Entry 4S2A (X-ray diffraction, 2.93 A resolution); this record covers chain A.

# Chain A
Protein: Phosphomethylpyrimidine synthase
Organism: Caulobacter crescentus CB15
Notes: EC 4.1.99.17
UniProtKB: Q9A6Q5 (THIC_CAUCR); residue numbers follow UniProt; this construct covers 1-612
Amino-acid sequence (614 residues; each row starts with the number of its first residue; numbers below 1 keep their minus sign (Gly-1 is residue -1)):
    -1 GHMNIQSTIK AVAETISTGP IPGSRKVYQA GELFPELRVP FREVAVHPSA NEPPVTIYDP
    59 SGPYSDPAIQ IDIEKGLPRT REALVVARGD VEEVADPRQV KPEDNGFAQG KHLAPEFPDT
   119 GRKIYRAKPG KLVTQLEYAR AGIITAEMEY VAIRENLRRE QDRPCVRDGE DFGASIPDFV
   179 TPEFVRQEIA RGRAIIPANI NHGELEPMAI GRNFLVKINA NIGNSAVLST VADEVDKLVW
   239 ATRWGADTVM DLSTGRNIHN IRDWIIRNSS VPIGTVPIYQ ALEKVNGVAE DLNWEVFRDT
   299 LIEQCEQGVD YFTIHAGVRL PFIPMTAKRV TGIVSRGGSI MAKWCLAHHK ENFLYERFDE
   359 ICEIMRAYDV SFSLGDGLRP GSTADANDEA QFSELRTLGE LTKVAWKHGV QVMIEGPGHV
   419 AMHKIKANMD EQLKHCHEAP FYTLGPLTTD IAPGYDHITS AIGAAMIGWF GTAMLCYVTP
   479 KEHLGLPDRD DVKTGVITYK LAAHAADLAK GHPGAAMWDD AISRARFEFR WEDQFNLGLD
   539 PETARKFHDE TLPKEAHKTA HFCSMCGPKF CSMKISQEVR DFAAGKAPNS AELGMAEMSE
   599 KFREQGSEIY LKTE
Not modelled in the structure: -1 to 14, 223-226
Construct notes: expression tag (-1 to 0)
UniProt features mapped onto this chain:
  - binding site (substrate): Asn219, Met248, Tyr277, His313, Ser333 to Gly335, Asp374 to Arg377, Glu413, Tyr440
  - binding site (Zn(2+)): His417, His481
  - binding site ([4Fe-4S] cluster): Cys561, Cys564, Cys569
  - mutagenesis: His417 (H417A: 5-fold reduction in catalytic activity), His481 (H481A: 5-fold reduction in catalytic activity)
Ion coordination: 4Fe-4S cluster Fe: Cys561, Cys564, Cys569
Residues lining bound ligands: 4Fe-4S cluster (SF4): Leu318, Pro322, Leu344, His347, Phe560, Cys561, Cys564, Lys567, Phe568, Cys569, Met596
What the authors report for this chain:
  - mutagenesis - H417A (5-fold), H417A/H481A (15-fold), H481A (5-fold): decreased catalytic activity
  - binding site for 4Fe-4S cluster: His347
  - 4Fe-4S cluster coordination: His347

# Overview
Chain A binds 4Fe-4S cluster. The 4Fe-4S cluster Fe site is built by Cys561, Cys564 and Cys569. UniProt lists
13 substrate-binding residues, Zn2+-binding residues His417 and His481, 3 [4Fe-4S] cluster-binding residues
and 2 mutagenesis sites. The paper reports a binding site for 4Fe-4S cluster at His347; H417A, H417A/H481A and
H481A reduce catalytic activity.
Chain A is Phosphomethylpyrimidine synthase (Caulobacter crescentus CB15); the structure, Crystal structure of
Caulobacter crescentus ThiC with Fe4S4 cluster at remote site (holo form), was determined by X-ray
diffraction, deposited together with 4S25, 4S26, 4S27, 4S28 and 4S29.
